8Q84 - chains Y and c of the 25 polymer chains in the assembly; structure by electron microscopy, 3.15 A resolution.

== Chain Y ==
Molecule: DASH complex subunit DAD4
From: Saccharomyces cerevisiae
UniProtKB: P69851 (DAD4_YEAST); numbering as in UniProt (aligned over 1-72)
Chain sequence (72 residues; row label = number of the first residue in the row):
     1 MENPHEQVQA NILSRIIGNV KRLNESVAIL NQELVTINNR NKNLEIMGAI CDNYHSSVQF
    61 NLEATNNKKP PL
UniProt features mapped onto this chain:
  - modified residue: M1 (N-acetylmethionine)
  - mutagenesis: N61 (N61K: Decreases cell population growth)

== Chain c ==
Molecule: DASH complex subunit HSK3
From: Saccharomyces cerevisiae
UniProtKB: P69852 (HSK3_YEAST); numbering as in UniProt (aligned over 1-69)
Chain sequence (69 residues; row label = number of the first residue in the row):
     1 MNANKQRQYN QLAHELRELQ TNLQETTKQL DIMSKQCNEN LVGQLGKVHG SWLIGSYIYY
    61 MEQMLGKTQ
Unresolved in the structure: 65-69

== Interface between chain Y and chain c ==
Residue-residue contacts - 44 pairs, chain Y then chain c:
  Q9(Y) with K5(c)
  A10(Y) with N4(c); Q8(c)
  L13(Y) with Q8(c); Y9(c), hydrophobic
  S14(Y) with Q8(c), hydrogen bond (backbone-side chain)
  I16(Y) with L12(c), hydrophobic
  I17(Y) with Q8(c); Q11(c); L12(c), hydrophobic
  V20(Y) with E15(c); L16(c), hydrophobic
  K21(Y) with Q11(c); E15(c), salt bridge
  N24(Y) with E15(c), hydrogen bond; E18(c); L19(c); N22(c)
  V27(Y) with N22(c); L23(c), hydrophobic; T26(c)
  N31(Y) with N22(c), hydrogen bond (side chain-backbone); E25(c); T26(c), hydrogen bond
  L34(Y) with Q29(c); M33(c), hydrophobic
  V35(Y) with Q29(c)
  N38(Y) with Q29(c), hydrogen bond; I32(c); M33(c); Q36(c)
  N41(Y) with Q36(c)
  L44(Y) with L41(c), hydrophobic; L45(c), hydrophobic
  E45(Y) with N40(c)
  M47(Y) with L45(c), hydrophobic
  G48(Y) with Q44(c)
  A49(Y) with Q44(c), hydrogen bond (backbone-side chain)
  C51(Y) with V48(c); H49(c)
  D52(Y) with Q44(c)
  Y54(Y) with W52(c), hydrophobic
  H55(Y) with W52(c)
  L72(Y) with E62(c)
Also at the interface, not in a pair above, chain Y (28 interface residues in all): E6, L23, L30
Also at the interface, not in a pair above, chain c (30 interface residues in all): N2, L30, S51, I58

== Summary ==
Chain Y and chain c form an interface of 28 and 30 residues respectively; the contacts include 6 hydrogen
bonds and 1 salt bridge. Polar pairs include K21(Y)-E15(c), S14(Y)-Q8(c) and N24(Y)-E15(c). From UniProt: one
mutagenesis site on chain Y.
Chain Y is DASH complex subunit DAD4 and chain c is DASH complex subunit HSK3, both from Saccharomyces
cerevisiae; the structure, Outer kinetochore Dam1 protomer dimer Ndc80-Nuf2 coiled-coil complex, was
determined by electron microscopy (same publication as 8Q85).
